Entry 7LT3 (electron microscopy, 4.60 A resolution (low resolution: residue-level contacts below are approximate; hydrogen-bond / salt-bridge calls are withheld)); this record covers chains H and I of the 20 polymer chains in the assembly.

[Chain H (and I)]
Name: Non-homologous end-joining factor 1
Source organism: Homo sapiens
Notes: chain I of this document is another copy of the same molecule, construct and numbering; everything in this record applies to it too
UniProtKB: Q9H9Q4 (NHEJ1_HUMAN); the author numbering skips numbers that UniProt does not, so the offset changes along the chain: 1-224 = UniProt 1-224; 226-300 = UniProt 225-299
Chain sequence (299 residues; row label = number of the first residue in the row; note: 1 number in that range is skipped by the numbering (no residue carries it; nothing is unmodelled there)):
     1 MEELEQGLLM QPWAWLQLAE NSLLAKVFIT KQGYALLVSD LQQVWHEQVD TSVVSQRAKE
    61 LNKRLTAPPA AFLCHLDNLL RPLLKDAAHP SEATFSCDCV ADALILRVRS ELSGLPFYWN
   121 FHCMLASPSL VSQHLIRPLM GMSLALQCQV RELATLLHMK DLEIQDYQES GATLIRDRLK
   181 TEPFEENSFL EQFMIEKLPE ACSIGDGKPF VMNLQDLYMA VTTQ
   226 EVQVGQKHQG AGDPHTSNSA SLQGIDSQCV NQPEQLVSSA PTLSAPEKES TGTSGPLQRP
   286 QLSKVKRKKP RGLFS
Unresolved in the structure: 85-92, 226-293 (chain I: 80-92, 226-293)
Curated features (UniProtKB/Swiss-Prot):
  - motif: Val290 to Ser300 (XLM)
  - site: Leu115 (Leu-lock)
  - modified residue: Ser132 (Phosphoserine), Ser203 (Phosphoserine), Ser246 (Phosphoserine), Ser252 (Phosphoserine), Ser264 (Phosphoserine), Thr267 (Phosphothreonine), Ser288 (Phosphoserine)

[Interface between chain H and chain I]
Pairs across the interface (143):
  Leu41(H) - Ser132(I)
  Leu41(H) - Arg137(I)
  Gln42(H) - Pro128(I)
  Gln42(H) - Ser132(I)
  Gln42(H) - Gln133(I)
  Gln42(H) - Arg137(I)
  Pro128(H) - Gln42(I)
  Ser132(H) - Leu41(I)
  Ser132(H) - Gln42(I)
  Gln133(H) - Gln42(I)
  Ile136(H) - Val131(I)
  Ile136(H) - Leu139(I)
  Arg137(H) - Leu41(I)
  Arg137(H) - Gln42(I)
  Arg137(H) - Ile204(I)
  Leu139(H) - Ile136(I)
  Leu139(H) - Met140(I)
  Leu139(H) - Ser143(I)
  Met140(H) - Ile204(I)
  Met140(H) - Phe210(I)
  Gly141(H) - Cys202(I)
  Gly141(H) - Ile204(I)
  Met142(H) - Ser143(I)
  Ser143(H) - Leu139(I)
  Ser143(H) - Ser143(I)
  Ser143(H) - Leu146(I)
  Ser143(H) - Leu214(I)
  Leu144(H) - Ala201(I)
  Leu144(H) - Ser203(I)
  Leu144(H) - Pro209(I)
  Leu144(H) - Asn213(I)
  Leu144(H) - Leu214(I)
  Ala145(H) - Phe193(I)
  Ala145(H) - Leu198(I)
  Leu146(H) - Ser143(I)
  Leu146(H) - Leu146(I)
  Leu146(H) - Gln147(I)
  Cys148(H) - Phe193(I)
  Cys148(H) - Ala201(I)
  Gln149(H) - Val150(I)
  Gln149(H) - Phe189(I)
  Gln149(H) - Leu190(I)
  Gln149(H) - Phe193(I)
  Val150(H) - Gln149(I)
  Val150(H) - Val150(I)
  Val150(H) - Leu153(I)
  Glu152(H) - Phe189(I)
  Glu152(H) - Phe193(I)
  Glu152(H) - Lys197(I)
  Leu153(H) - Val150(I)
  Leu153(H) - Leu153(I)
  Leu153(H) - Leu157(I)
  Leu153(H) - Phe184(I)
  Leu153(H) - Phe189(I)
  Leu156(H) - Leu157(I)
  Leu157(H) - Leu153(I)
  Leu157(H) - Leu156(I)
  Leu157(H) - Leu157(I)
  Leu157(H) - Lys160(I)
  Met159(H) - Leu179(I)
  Met159(H) - Thr181(I)
  Lys160(H) - Leu157(I)
  Lys160(H) - Lys160(I)
  Lys160(H) - Asp161(I)
  Lys160(H) - Ile164(I)
  Lys160(H) - Thr181(I)
  Lys160(H) - Glu182(I)
  Lys160(H) - Phe184(I)
  Asp161(H) - Lys160(I)
  Leu162(H) - Leu179(I)
  Glu163(H) - Ile164(I)
  Glu163(H) - Leu174(I)
  Glu163(H) - Leu179(I)
  Glu163(H) - Lys180(I)
  Glu163(H) - Thr181(I)
  Ile164(H) - Glu163(I)
  Ile164(H) - Ile164(I)
  Asp166(H) - Leu174(I)
  Asp166(H) - Ile175(I)
  Asp166(H) - Arg176(I)
  Asp166(H) - Leu179(I)
  Tyr167(H) - Ile164(I)
  Tyr167(H) - Tyr167(I)
  Tyr167(H) - Gln168(I)
  Tyr167(H) - Ala172(I)
  Tyr167(H) - Thr173(I)
  Tyr167(H) - Leu174(I)
  Gln168(H) - Tyr167(I)
  Glu169(H) - Arg176(I)
  Ser170(H) - Ile175(I)
  Ser170(H) - Arg176(I)
  Gly171(H) - Ala172(I)
  Gly171(H) - Thr173(I)
  Gly171(H) - Ile175(I)
  Thr173(H) - Tyr167(I)
  Thr173(H) - Ala172(I)
  Leu174(H) - Tyr167(I)
  Ile175(H) - Asp166(I)
  Ile175(H) - Tyr167(I)
  Arg176(H) - Asp166(I)
  Leu179(H) - Leu162(I)
  Leu179(H) - Glu163(I)
  Lys180(H) - Glu163(I)
  Thr181(H) - Met159(I)
  Thr181(H) - Lys160(I)
  Thr181(H) - Glu163(I)
  Glu182(H) - Lys160(I)
  Phe184(H) - Leu153(I)
  Phe189(H) - Gln149(I)
  Phe189(H) - Glu152(I)
  Phe189(H) - Leu153(I)
  Phe189(H) - Leu156(I)
  Leu190(H) - Gln149(I)
  Phe193(H) - Ala145(I)
  Phe193(H) - Cys148(I)
  Phe193(H) - Gln149(I)
  Phe193(H) - Glu152(I)
  Met194(H) - Ala220(I)
  Lys197(H) - Glu152(I)
  Leu198(H) - Ala220(I)
  Leu198(H) - Val221(I)
  Leu198(H) - Gln224(I)
  Pro199(H) - Gln224(I)
  Ala201(H) - Leu144(I)
  Ala201(H) - Ala145(I)
  Ala201(H) - Cys148(I)
  Cys202(H) - Gly141(I)
  Cys202(H) - Val221(I)
  Cys202(H) - Gln224(I)
  Ser203(H) - Met140(I)
  Ser203(H) - Leu144(I)
  Ile204(H) - Arg137(I)
  Ile204(H) - Met140(I)
  Ile204(H) - Gly141(I)
  Phe210(H) - Met140(I)
  Leu214(H) - Ser143(I)
  Leu214(H) - Leu144(I)
  Leu214(H) - Gln147(I)
  Leu217(H) - Met194(I)
  Ala220(H) - Leu198(I)
  Val221(H) - Leu198(I)
  Gln224(H) - Pro199(I)
  Gln224(H) - Cys202(I)
Also at the interface, not in a pair above, chain H (66 interface residues in all): Val131, Leu135, Gln147, Pro183, Gly207, Pro209
Also at the interface, not in a pair above, chain I (68 interface residues in all): Gln43, Leu125, Ser129, Leu135, Met142, Pro183, Glu200, Leu217

[Summary]
Chain H and chain I form an interface of 66 and 68 residues respectively.
Chain H and chain I are both Non-homologous end-joining factor 1 (Homo sapiens); the structure, NHEJ
Long-range synaptic complex, was determined by electron microscopy (same publication as 7LSY).
